PDB entry 8V9L | electron microscopy, 3.00 A resolution | chains a and l of the 59 polymer chains in the assembly

Chain a:
Molecule: 16S Ribosomal RNA
Source organism: Mycolicibacterium smegmatis MC2 155
Sequence (1528 nucleotides; each row starts with the number of its first residue):
     1 UUUUUGUUUGGAGAGUUUGAUCCUGGCUCAGGACGAACGCUGGCGGCGUG
    51 CUUAACACAUGCAAGUCGAACGGAAAGGCCCUUUCGGGGGUACUCGAGUG
   101 GCGAACGGGUGAGUAACACGUGGGUGAUCUGCCCUGCACUUUGGGAUAAG
   151 CCUGGGAAACUGGGUCUAAUACCGAAUACACCCUGCUGGUCGCAUGGCCU
   201 GGUAGGGGAAAGCUUUUGCGGUGUGGGAUGGGCCCGCGGCCUAUCAGCUU
   251 GUUGGUGGGGUGAUGGCCUACCAAGGCGACGACGGGUAGCCGGCCUGAGA
   301 GGGUGACCGGCCACACUGGGACUGAGAUACGGCCCAGACUCCUACGGGAG
   351 GCAGCAGUGGGGAAUAUUGCACAAUGGGCGCAAGCCUGAUGCAGCGACGC
   401 CGCGUGAGGGAUGACGGCCUUCGGGUUGUAAACCUCUUUCAGCACAGACG
   451 AAGCGCAAGUGACGGUAUGUGCAGAAGAAGGACCGGCCAACUACGUGCCA
   501 GCAGCCGCGGUAAUACGUAGGGUCCGAGCGUUGUCCGGAAUUACUGGGCG
   551 UAAAGAGCUCGUAGGUGGUUUGUCGCGUUGUUCGUGAAAACUCACAGCUU
   601 AACUGUGGGCGUGCGGGCGAUACGGGCAGACUAGAGUACUGCAGGGGAGA
   651 CUGGAAUUCCUGGUGUAGCGGUGGAAUGCGCAGAUAUCAGGAGGAACACC
   701 GGUGGCGAAGGCGGGUCUCUGGGCAGUAACUGACGCUGAGGAGCGAAAGC
   751 GUGGGGAGCGAACAGGAUUAGAUACCCUGGUAGUCCACGCCGUAAACGGU
   801 GGGUACUAGGUGUGGGUUUCCUUCCUUGGGAUCCGUGCCGUAGCUAACGC
   851 AUUAAGUACCCCGCCUGGGGAGUACGGCCGCAAGGCUAAAACUCAAAGGA
   901 AUUGACGGGGGCCCGCACAAGCGGCGGAGCAUGUGGAUUAAUUCGAUGCA
   951 ACGCGAAGAACCUUACCUGGGUUUGACAUGCACAGGACGCCGGCAGAGAU
  1001 GUCGGUUCCCUUGUGGCCUGUGUGCAGGUGGUGCAUGGCUGUCGUCAGCU
  1051 CGUGUCGUGAGAUGUUGGGUUAAGUCCCGCAACGAGCGCAACCCUUGUCU
  1101 CAUGUUGCCAGCACGUUAUGGUGGGGACUCGUGAGAGACUGCCGGGGUCA
  1151 ACUCGGAGGAAGGUGGGGAUGACGUCAAGUCAUCAUGCCCCUUAUGUCCA
  1201 GGGCUUCACACAUGCUACAAUGGCCGGUACAAAGGGCUGCGAUGCCGUGA
  1251 GGUGGAGCGAAUCCUUUCAAAGCCGGUCUCAGUUCGGAUCGGGGUCUGCA
  1301 ACUCGACCCCGUGAAGUCGGAGUCGCUAGUAAUCGCAGAUCAGCAACGCU
  1351 GCGGUGAAUACGUUCCCGGGCCUUGUACACACCGCCCGUCACGUCAUGAA
  1401 AGUCGGUAACACCCGAAGCCGGUGGCCUAACCCUUGUGGAGGGAGCCGUC
  1451 GAAGGUGGGAUCGGCGAUUGGGACGAAGUCGUAACAAGGUAGCCGUACCG
  1501 GAAGGUGCGGCUGGAUCACCUCCUUUCU
Unresolved in the structure: 1-6, 1518-1528

Chain l:
Protein: 30S ribosomal protein S12
Source organism: Mycolicibacterium smegmatis MC2 155
UniProt: A0QS96 (RS12_MYCS2); residues 1-124 here = UniProt positions 1-124
Chain sequence (124 residues; numbered 1 to 124; the number before each row is that of its first residue):
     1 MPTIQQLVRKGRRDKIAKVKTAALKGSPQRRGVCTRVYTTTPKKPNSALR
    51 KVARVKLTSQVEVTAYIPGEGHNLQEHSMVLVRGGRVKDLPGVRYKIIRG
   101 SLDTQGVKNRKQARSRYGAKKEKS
Unresolved in the structure: 1, 124
Swiss-Prot annotation at these positions:
  - modified residue: Asp89 (3-methylthioaspartic acid)

How chain a and chain l interact:
Pairs across the interface - 97 pairs, chain a then chain l:
  G26(a) - Lys15(l)  salt bridge to the phosphate
  A37(a) - Gln29(l)  hydrogen bond to the sugar
  C38(a) - Gln29(l)  sugar contact
  C38(a) - Ile98(l)  sugar contact
  G39(a) - Gly100(l)  sugar contact
  G39(a) - Ser115(l)  hydrogen bond to the sugar
  G39(a) - Gly118(l)  sugar contact
  C40(a) - Arg114(l)  hydrogen bond to the sugar
  C40(a) - Ser115(l)  sugar contact
  C40(a) - Ala119(l)  sugar contact
  C40(a) - Lys120(l)  phosphate contact
  C40(a) - Lys121(l)  phosphate contact
  U41(a) - Lys120(l)  salt bridge to the phosphate
  U41(a) - Lys121(l)  hydrogen bond to the phosphate
  C241(a) - Arg13(l)  salt bridge to the phosphate
  G362(a) - Arg31(l)  salt bridge to the phosphate
  A363(a) - Gly26(l)  base contact
  A363(a) - Ser27(l)  hydrogen bond to the base
  A363(a) - Pro28(l)  base contact
  A363(a) - Gln29(l)  base contact
  A363(a) - Arg30(l)  phosphate contact
  A363(a) - Arg31(l)  salt bridge to the phosphate
  A363(a) - Thr58(l)  hydrogen bond to the phosphate
  A363(a) - Leu81(l)  sugar contact
  G480(a) - Lys121(l)  phosphate contact
  G481(a) - Arg114(l)  salt bridge to the phosphate
  G481(a) - Ser115(l)  phosphate contact
  G481(a) - Lys121(l)  phosphate contact
  A482(a) - Ala113(l)  phosphate contact
  A482(a) - Arg114(l)  hydrogen bond to the phosphate
  A482(a) - Ser115(l)  hydrogen bond to the phosphate
  C483(a) - Ala113(l)  phosphate contact
  C483(a) - Arg116(l)  salt bridge to the phosphate
  C498(a) - Ser47(l)  hydrogen bond to the phosphate
  C499(a) - Ser47(l)  hydrogen bond to the phosphate
  A500(a) - Ala48(l)  phosphate contact
  A500(a) - Leu49(l)  hydrogen bond to the phosphate
  A500(a) - Lys51(l)  salt bridge to the phosphate
  A500(a) - Glu70(l)  hydrogen bond to the sugar
  G501(a) - Ala48(l)  base contact
  G501(a) - Arg50(l)  hydrogen bond to the base
  G501(a) - Lys51(l)  salt bridge to the phosphate
  G501(a) - Gly69(l)  phosphate contact
  G501(a) - Glu70(l)  phosphate contact
  C502(a) - Arg50(l)  base contact
  C502(a) - Tyr66(l)  hydrogen bond to the phosphate
  C502(a) - Pro68(l)  phosphate contact
  C502(a) - Gly69(l)  hydrogen bond to the phosphate
  C502(a) - Asp89(l)  base contact
  C502(a) - Tyr117(l)  phosphate contact
  A503(a) - Lys88(l)  base contact
  A503(a) - Asp89(l)  hydrogen bond to the base
  A503(a) - Arg116(l)  salt bridge to the phosphate
  C506(a) - Lys88(l)  salt bridge to the phosphate
  G507(a) - Asn46(l)  base contact
  G507(a) - Lys88(l)  base contact
  C508(a) - Asn46(l)  hydrogen bond to the base
  G509(a) - Asn46(l)  base contact
  G509(a) - Ser47(l)  hydrogen bond to the base
  G517(a) - Arg110(l)  salt bridge to the phosphate
  U518(a) - Arg110(l)  salt bridge to the phosphate
  U518(a) - Lys111(l)  hydrogen bond to the phosphate
  U518(a) - Gln112(l)  hydrogen bond to the phosphate
  A519(a) - Lys111(l)  phosphate contact
  G530(a) - Arg116(l)  sugar contact
  U531(a) - Arg83(l)  hydrogen bond to the sugar
  U532(a) - Pro28(l)  hydrogen bond to the sugar
  U532(a) - Arg83(l)  sugar contact
  U532(a) - Gly84(l)  phosphate contact
  G533(a) - Thr21(l)  phosphate contact
  G533(a) - Pro28(l)  sugar contact
  U534(a) - Lys20(l)  phosphate contact
  U541(a) - Lys15(l)  base contact
  U542(a) - Arg12(l)  base contact
  U542(a) - Arg13(l)  hydrogen bond to the base
  U542(a) - Asp14(l)  hydrogen bond to the sugar
  U542(a) - Lys15(l)  base contact
  A543(a) - Arg12(l)  hydrogen bond to the base
  C544(a) - Leu7(l)  phosphate contact
  C544(a) - Arg12(l)  salt bridge to the phosphate
  G547(a) - Pro2(l)  base contact
  G547(a) - Arg12(l)  hydrogen bond to the base
  G548(a) - Pro2(l)  base contact
  C861(a) - Thr3(l)  phosphate contact
  C862(a) - Thr3(l)  phosphate contact
  C862(a) - Gln5(l)  phosphate contact
  C862(a) - Gln6(l)  phosphate contact
  C862(a) - Arg9(l)  salt bridge to the phosphate
  G863(a) - Gln6(l)  hydrogen bond to the phosphate
  G863(a) - Arg9(l)  salt bridge to the phosphate
  G863(a) - Lys10(l)  phosphate contact
  C864(a) - Pro2(l)  base contact
  U866(a) - Lys15(l)  hydrogen bond to the sugar
  G867(a) - Lys15(l)  salt bridge to the phosphate
  U893(a) - Arg94(l)  salt bridge to the phosphate
  C894(a) - Pro91(l)  phosphate contact
  A1476(a) - Lys44(l)  salt bridge to the phosphate
Other interface residues (no listed pair), chain a (55 interface residues in all): A36, U242, G504, C505, G565, A739, C865, C1474, G1475
Other interface residues (no listed pair), chain l (61 interface residues in all): Leu24, Lys43, Pro45, Gly85, Arg86, Val87, Arg99, Ser101, Asn109

Summary:
55 residues of chain a and 61 residues of chain l are in contact, with 28 hydrogen bonds and 19 salt bridges.
Polar pairs include A363(a)-Ser27(l), G501(a)-Arg50(l) and A503(a)-Asp89(l).
Here chain a is 16S Ribosomal RNA and chain l is 30S ribosomal protein S12, both from Mycolicibacterium
smegmatis MC2 155. Entry 8V9L (Cryo-EM structure of the Mycobacterium smegmatis 70S ribosome in complex with
hibernation factor Msmeg1130 (Balon) and ...) was determined by electron microscopy, deposited together with
8V9J and 8V9K.
